5VWU - chains A and D of the 4 polymer chains in the assembly; structure by X-ray diffraction, 2.75 A resolution.

# Chain A (and D)
Name: UDP-galactopyranose mutase
From: Neosartorya fumigata
Notes: EC 5.4.99.9; chain D of this document is another copy of the same molecule, construct and numbering; everything in this record applies to it too
UniProt: Q4W1X2 (Q4W1X2_ASPFM); numbering as in UniProt (aligned over 1-510)
Amino-acid sequence (513 residues; each row starts with the number of its first residue; numbers below 1 keep their minus sign (Ala-2 is residue -2)):
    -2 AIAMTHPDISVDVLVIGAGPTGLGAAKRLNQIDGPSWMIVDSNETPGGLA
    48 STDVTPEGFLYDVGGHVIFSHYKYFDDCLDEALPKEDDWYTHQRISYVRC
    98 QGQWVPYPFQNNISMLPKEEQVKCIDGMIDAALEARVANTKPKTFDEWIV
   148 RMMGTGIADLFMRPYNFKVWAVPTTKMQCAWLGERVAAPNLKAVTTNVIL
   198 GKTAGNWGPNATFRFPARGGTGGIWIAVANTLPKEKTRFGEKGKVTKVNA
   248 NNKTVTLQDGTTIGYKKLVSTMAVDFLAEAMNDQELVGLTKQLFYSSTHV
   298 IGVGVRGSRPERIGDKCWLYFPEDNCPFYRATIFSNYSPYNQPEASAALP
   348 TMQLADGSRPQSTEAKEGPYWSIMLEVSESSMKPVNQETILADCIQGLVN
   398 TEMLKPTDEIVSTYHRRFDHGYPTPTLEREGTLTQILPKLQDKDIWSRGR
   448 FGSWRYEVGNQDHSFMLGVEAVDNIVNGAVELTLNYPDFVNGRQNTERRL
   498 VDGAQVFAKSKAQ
Disordered / not traced: -2 to 2, 200-207, 309-310, 507-510 (chain D: -2 to 2, 507-510)
Sequence notes: expression tag (-2 to 0); engineered mutation Ala344 (Lys in Q4W1X2), Ala345 (Lys in Q4W1X2); conflict Thr429 (Ala in Q4W1X2)
Small-molecule neighbours:
  - FAD (flavin-adenine dinucleotide): Ile13, Gly14, Ala15, Gly16, Pro17, Thr18, Val37, Asp38, Ser39, Gly44, Gly45, Leu46, Ala47, Val60, Gly61, Gly62, His63, Val64, Gly240, Lys241, Val242, Thr268, Met269, Thr295, Trp315, Arg327, Glu373, Gly418, Tyr419, Gly446, Arg447, Gly456, Asn457, Gln458, Ser461
  - NADH (NAI; 1,4-dihydronicotinamide adenine dinucleotide): Ile65, Phe66, His68, Arg91, Ile92, Ser93, Tyr104, Tyr317, Arg327, Tyr419, Arg447, Tyr453, Gly456, Asn457, His460, Asn488
Reported in the primary citation:
  - binding site for NADH: His68, Ser93, Tyr317, Tyr419, Arg447

# Interface between chain A and chain D
Residue-residue contacts (33):
  Lys115(A) - Ile196(D)
  Lys115(A) - Leu197(D)
  Gln118(A) - Ile196(D)
  Val119(A) - Thr193(D)
  Val119(A) - Ile196(D)  hydrophobic
  Val119(A) - Leu197(D)  hydrophobic
  Ile122(A) - Ile196(D)  hydrophobic
  Asp123(A) - Lys189(D)
  Asp123(A) - Thr193(D)
  Ile126(A) - Leu188(D)  hydrophobic
  Ile126(A) - Lys189(D)
  Ile126(A) - Thr192(D)
  Asp127(A) - Lys189(D)  salt bridge
  Ala129(A) - Leu130(D)
  Leu130(A) - Ala129(D)
  Leu130(A) - Leu130(D)  hydrophobic
  Leu130(A) - Arg133(D)
  Arg133(A) - Leu130(D)
  Arg133(A) - Val134(D)
  Val134(A) - Arg133(D)
  Val134(A) - Val134(D)  hydrophobic
  Leu188(A) - Ile126(D)  hydrophobic
  Lys189(A) - Asp123(D)
  Lys189(A) - Asp127(D)  salt bridge
  Thr192(A) - Ile126(D)
  Thr193(A) - Val119(D)
  Thr193(A) - Asp123(D)
  Val195(A) - Ile196(D)  hydrophobic
  Ile196(A) - Lys115(D)
  Ile196(A) - Gln118(D)
  Ile196(A) - Val119(D)  hydrophobic
  Ile196(A) - Ile122(D)  hydrophobic
  Ile196(A) - Val195(D)  hydrophobic
Also at the interface, not in a pair above, chain A (19 interface residues in all): Glu116, Leu197

# Summary
The interface between chain A and chain D involves 19 residues on one side and 18 on the other; the contacts
include 2 salt bridges. Its one salt-bridged contact is Asp127(A)-Lys189(D). Chain A binds flavin-adenine
dinucleotide and NADH. The paper reports a binding site for NADH at His68(A), Ser93(A) and Tyr317(A) among
others.
Chain A and chain D are both UDP-galactopyranose mutase (Neosartorya fumigata); the structure, Crystal
structure of oxidized Aspergillus fumigatus UDP-galactopyranose mutase complexed with NADH, was determined by
X-ray diffraction together with 5VWT and 4GDE from the same study.
